4G7Z - chains A and C of the 8 polymer chains in the assembly; structure by X-ray diffraction, 3.81 A resolution.

# Chain A
Name: DNA-directed RNA polymerase subunit alpha
From: Thermus thermophilus
Notes: EC 2.7.7.6
UniProtKB: Q5SHR6 (RPOA_THET8); residues 1-315 here = UniProt positions 1-315
Sequence (315 residues; row label = number of the first residue in the row):
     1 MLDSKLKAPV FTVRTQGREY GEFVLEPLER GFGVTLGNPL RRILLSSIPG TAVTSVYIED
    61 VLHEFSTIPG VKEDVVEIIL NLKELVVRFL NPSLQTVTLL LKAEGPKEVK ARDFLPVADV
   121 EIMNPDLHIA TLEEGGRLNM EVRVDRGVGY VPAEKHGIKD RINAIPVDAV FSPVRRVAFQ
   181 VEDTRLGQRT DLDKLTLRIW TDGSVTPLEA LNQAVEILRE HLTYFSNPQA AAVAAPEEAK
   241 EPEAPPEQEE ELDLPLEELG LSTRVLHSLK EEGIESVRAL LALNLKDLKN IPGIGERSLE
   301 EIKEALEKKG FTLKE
Disordered / not traced: 1-3, 230-315

# Chain C
Name: DNA-directed RNA polymerase subunit beta
From: Thermus thermophilus
Notes: EC 2.7.7.6
UniProtKB: Q8RQE9 (RPOB_THET8); residues 1-1119 here = UniProt positions 1-1119
Sequence (1119 residues; each row starts with the number of its first residue):
     1 MEIKRFGRIR EVIPLPPLTE IQVESYRRAL QADVPPEKRE NVGIQAAFRE TFPIEEEDKG
    61 KGGLVLDFLE YRLGEPPFPQ DECREKDLTY QAPLYARLQL IHKDTGLIKE DEVFLGHIPL
   121 MTEDGSFIIN GADRVIVSQI HRSPGVYFTP DPARPGRYIA SIIPLPKRGP WIDLEVEPNG
   181 VVSMKVNKRK FPLVLLLRVL GYDQETLARE LGAYGELVQG LMDESVFAMR PEEALIRLFT
   241 LLRPGDPPKR DKAVAYVYGL IADPRRYDLG EAGRYKAEEK LGIRLSGRTL ARFEDGEFKD
   301 EVFLPTLRYL FALTAGVPGH EVDDIDHLGN RRIRTVGELM TDQFRVGLAR LARGVRERML
   361 MGSEDSLTPA KLVNSRPLEA AIREFFSRSQ LSQFKDETNP LSSLRHKRRI SALGPGGLTR
   421 ERAGFDVRDV HRTHYGRICP VETPEGANIG LITSLAAYAR VDELGFIRTP YRRVVGGVVT
   481 DEVVYMTATE EDRYTIAQAN TPLEGNRIAA ERVVARRKGE PVIVSPEEVE FMDVSPKQVF
   541 SVNTNLIPFL EHDDANRALM GSNMQTQAVP LIRAQAPVVM TGLEERVVRD SLAALYAEED
   601 GEVAKVDGNR IVVRYEDGRL VEYPLRRFYR SNQGTALDQR PRVVVGQRVR KGDLLADGPA
   661 SENGFLALGQ NVLVAIMPFD GYNFEDAIVI SEELLKRDFY TSIHIERYEI EARDTKLGPE
   721 RITRDIPHLS EAALRDLDEE GVVRIGAEVK PGDILVGRTS FKGESEPTPE ERLLRSIFGE
   781 KARDVKDTSL RVPPGEGGIV VRTVRLRRGD PGVELKPGVR EVVRVYVAQK RKLQVGDKLA
   841 NRHGNKGVVA KILPVEDMPH LPDGTPVDVI LNPLGVPSRM NLGQILETHL GLAGYFLGQR
   901 YISPIFDGAK EPEIKELLAQ AFEVYFGKRK GEGFGVDKRE VEVLRRAEKL GLVTPGKTPE
   961 EQLKELFLQG KVVLYDGRTG EPIEGPIVVG QMFIMKLYHM VEDKMHARST GPYSLITQQP
  1021 LGGKAQFGGQ RFGEMEVWAL EAYGAAHTLQ EMLTLKSDDI EGRNAAYEAI IKGEDVPEPS
  1081 VPESFRVLVK ELQALALDVQ TLDEKDNPVD IFEGLASKR
Disordered / not traced: 57-63, 1119

# Interface between chain A and chain C
Residue-residue contacts - 85 pairs, chain A then chain C:
  E22(A) - F934(C)
  R30(A) - K938(C)
  V34(A) - T979(C)
  N38(A) - G977(C)  hydrogen bond (side chain-backbone)
  N38(A) - R978(C)
  N38(A) - T979(C)
  N38(A) - G980(C)
  R41(A) - E856(C)
  R41(A) - H860(C)  hydrogen bond
  R41(A) - G864(C)  hydrogen bond (side chain-backbone)
  R42(A) - E856(C)
  R42(A) - D857(C)  salt bridge
  R42(A) - G977(C)
  R42(A) - R978(C)
  S46(A) - E856(C)
  L62(A) - I745(C)  hydrophobic
  L62(A) - G746(C)
  H63(A) - G746(C)
  H63(A) - I799(C)
  H63(A) - V800(C)
  H63(A) - V801(C)
  F65(A) - F628(C)
  F65(A) - I703(C)  hydrophobic
  F65(A) - V801(C)  hydrophobic
  F65(A) - A828(C)
  F65(A) - K830(C)
  T67(A) - G608(C)
  T67(A) - N609(C)
  P69(A) - D607(C)
  G70(A) - V606(C)
  G70(A) - D607(C)  hydrogen bond (backbone-side chain)
  V71(A) - D607(C)
  V71(A) - G608(C)  hydrogen bond (backbone-backbone)
  K72(A) - V606(C)
  K72(A) - D607(C)
  K72(A) - G608(C)
  K72(A) - P641(C)
  K72(A) - V643(C)
  D74(A) - R627(C)  salt bridge
  D74(A) - F628(C)
  D74(A) - R640(C)  salt bridge
  V76(A) - R640(C)
  E77(A) - R640(C)  salt bridge
  L80(A) - R573(C)
  K83(A) - K696(C)  hydrogen bond (side chain-backbone)
  K83(A) - D698(C)  salt bridge
  T131(A) - V644(C)
  E133(A) - A604(C)
  E133(A) - K605(C)
  E133(A) - V606(C)  hydrogen bond (side chain-backbone)
  E133(A) - R610(C)  salt bridge
  E133(A) - V645(C)
  Y150(A) - L695(C)
  Y150(A) - K696(C)
  Y150(A) - K832(C)
  E154(A) - K830(C)  salt bridge
  E154(A) - K832(C)  salt bridge
  D168(A) - K830(C)  salt bridge
  D168(A) - K832(C)  salt bridge
  R176(A) - D863(C)
  R176(A) - G864(C)
  R176(A) - T865(C)
  V177(A) - G864(C)
  A178(A) - P862(C)
  A178(A) - D863(C)
  A178(A) - G864(C)
  F179(A) - D937(C)
  F179(A) - R939(C)
  Q180(A) - R929(C)
  Q180(A) - F934(C)
  Q180(A) - G935(C)  hydrogen bond (side chain-backbone)
  Q180(A) - D937(C)
  V181(A) - D937(C)  hydrogen bond (backbone-side chain)
  V181(A) - K938(C)  hydrogen bond (backbone-backbone)
  V181(A) - R939(C)
  E182(A) - F934(C)
  E182(A) - G935(C)  hydrogen bond (side chain-backbone)
  E182(A) - K938(C)
  D183(A) - K938(C)  salt bridge
  D191(A) - K938(C)  hydrogen bond (backbone-side chain)
  L192(A) - K938(C)  hydrogen bond (backbone-side chain)
  D193(A) - K938(C)  salt bridge
  T196(A) - F934(C)
  R198(A) - E932(C)  salt bridge
  R198(A) - F934(C)
Also at the interface, not in a pair above, chain A (45 interface residues in all): L45, E64, S66, I68, L132, I162, V170
Also at the interface, not in a pair above, chain C (55 interface residues in all): D638, R642, E692, R744, Q829, V855, M858, V936, D976, E981

# In short
Chain A and chain C form an interface of 45 and 55 residues respectively; the contacts include 13 hydrogen
bonds and 13 salt bridges. Polar contacts include R42(A)-D857(C), D74(A)-R627(C) and D74(A)-R640(C).
Chain A is DNA-directed RNA polymerase subunit alpha and chain C is DNA-directed RNA polymerase subunit beta,
both from Thermus thermophilus; the structure, Crystal structure of Thermus thermophilus transcription
initiation complex containing 5-BrU at template-strand position +1, was determined by X-ray diffraction,
deposited together with 4G7H and 4G7O.
